1GTW - chains A and B of the 4 polymer chains in the assembly; structure by X-ray diffraction, 1.85 A resolution.

# Chain A (and B)
Protein: Caat/enhancer binding protein beta
Source organism: Homo sapiens
Notes: fragment: bzip domain, residues 259-336; chain B of this document is another copy of the same molecule, construct and numbering; everything in this record applies to it too
UniProtKB: P17676 (CEBPB_HUMAN); numbering as in UniProt (aligned over 259-336)
Chain sequence (78 residues; numbered 259 to 336; the number before each row is that of its first residue):
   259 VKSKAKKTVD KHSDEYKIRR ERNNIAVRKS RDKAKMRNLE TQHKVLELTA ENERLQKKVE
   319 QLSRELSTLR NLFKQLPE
Not modelled in the structure: 259-267, 334-336 (chain B: 259-267, 336)
UniProt features mapped onto this chain:
  - region: K275 to R295 (Basic motif), L297 to L304 (Leucine-zipper)
  - modified residue: T266 (Phosphothreonine), S288 (Phosphoserine), S325 (Phosphoserine)
  - cross-link (Glycyl lysine isopeptide (Lys-Gly)): K260 (interchain with G-Cter in SUMO2), K262 (interchain with G-Cter in SUMO2), K332 (interchain with G-Cter in SUMO2)

# Chain A / chain B interface
Pairs across the interface (44):
  N296(A) - N296(B)  hydrogen bond
  T299(A) - T299(B)
  T299(A) - Q300(B)
  T299(A) - V303(B)
  Q300(A) - T299(B)
  V303(A) - T299(B)
  V303(A) - V303(B)  hydrophobic
  V303(A) - L306(B)
  L306(A) - V303(B)
  L306(A) - L306(B)  hydrophobic
  L306(A) - T307(B)
  T307(A) - L306(B)
  E309(A) - N310(B)
  N310(A) - L306(B)  hydrogen bond (side chain-backbone)
  N310(A) - E309(B)
  N310(A) - N310(B)  hydrogen bond
  N310(A) - L313(B)
  L313(A) - N310(B)
  L313(A) - L313(B)  hydrophobic
  L313(A) - Q314(B)
  L313(A) - V317(B)
  Q314(A) - L313(B)
  K316(A) - V317(B)
  V317(A) - K316(B)
  V317(A) - V317(B)  hydrophobic
  V317(A) - L320(B)
  L320(A) - V317(B)
  L320(A) - L320(B)  hydrophobic
  L320(A) - S321(B)
  L320(A) - L324(B)  hydrophobic
  S321(A) - L320(B)
  E323(A) - L324(B)
  E323(A) - R328(B)  salt bridge
  L324(A) - L320(B)  hydrophobic
  L324(A) - E323(B)
  L324(A) - L324(B)  hydrophobic
  L327(A) - L324(B)  hydrophobic
  L327(A) - L327(B)  hydrophobic
  L327(A) - R328(B)
  L327(A) - F331(B)
  R328(A) - E323(B)  salt bridge
  R328(A) - L327(B)
  L330(A) - F331(B)  hydrophobic
  F331(A) - F331(B)  hydrophobic
Interface residues without a listed pair, chain A (21 interface residues in all): K302
Interface residues without a listed pair, chain B (21 interface residues in all): K302, R312

# In short
The chain A/chain B interface involves 21 residues from each chain; the contacts include 3 hydrogen bonds and
2 salt bridges. Polar pairs include E323(A)-R328(B), N296(A)-N296(B) and N310(A)-L306(B).
Both chains are Caat/enhancer binding protein beta (Homo sapiens). Entry 1GTW (crystal structure of C/EBPbeta
bZip homodimer bound to a DNA fragment from the tom-1A promoter) was determined by X-ray diffraction.
